Entry 5NGQ (X-ray diffraction, 1.17 A resolution); this record covers chains A and D of the 8 polymer chains in the assembly.

== Chain A (and D) ==
Protein: Fucose-binding lectin II (PA-IIL)
From: Pseudomonas aeruginosa
Notes: chain D of this document is another copy of the same molecule, construct and numbering; everything in this record applies to it too
UniProt: A0A069Q9V4 (A0A069Q9V4_PSEAI); residues 1-114 here correspond to UniProt positions 2-115 (UniProt number = residue number + 1)
Chain sequence (114 residues; each row starts with the number of its first residue):
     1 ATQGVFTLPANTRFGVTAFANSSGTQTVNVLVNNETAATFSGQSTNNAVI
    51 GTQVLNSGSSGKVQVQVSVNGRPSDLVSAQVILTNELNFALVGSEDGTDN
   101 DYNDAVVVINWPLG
Metal / ion sites: Ca2+ site 1: Asn21, Asp101, Asn103, Asp104 (together with ZDC) (shared with 1 residue of chain C); Ca2+ site 2: Glu95, Asp99, Asp101, Asp104 (together with ZDC); Ca2+ site 3: Gly114 (together with ZDC) (shared with 4 residues of chain C)
Residues lining bound ligands: ZDC (3,7-anhydro-2,8-dideoxy-L-glycero-D-gluco-octonic acid): Asn21, Ser22, Ser23, Thr45, Glu95, Asp96, Gly97, Asp99, Asp101, Asn103, Asp104

== Chain A / chain D interface ==
Pairs across the interface (17; chain A residue first):
  Ala1(A) - Thr84(D)
  Thr2(A) - Thr84(D)  hydrogen bond (backbone-side chain)
  Val5(A) - Asn85(D)
  Phe6(A) - Asn85(D)
  Thr7(A) - Asn85(D)  hydrogen bond
  Ala79(A) - Ile82(D)
  Gln80(A) - Val81(D)
  Gln80(A) - Ile82(D)  hydrogen bond (backbone-backbone)
  Val81(A) - Gln80(D)
  Ile82(A) - Ala79(D)
  Ile82(A) - Gln80(D)  hydrogen bond (backbone-backbone)
  Thr84(A) - Ala1(D)
  Thr84(A) - Thr2(D)  hydrogen bond (side chain-backbone)
  Thr84(A) - Gln3(D)
  Asn85(A) - Val5(D)
  Asn85(A) - Phe6(D)
  Asn85(A) - Thr7(D)  hydrogen bond
Interface residues without a listed pair, chain A (13 interface residues in all): Gln3, Leu83
Interface residues without a listed pair, chain D (13 interface residues in all): Leu83

== Overview ==
Chain A and chain D each contribute 13 residues to their interface; the contacts include 6 hydrogen bonds.
Among the polar pairs are Thr2(A)-Thr84(D), Thr7(A)-Asn85(D) and Gln80(A)-Ile82(D). Ligands of chain A:
compound ZDC. The Ca2+ site 1 is built by Asn21(A), Asp101(A), Asn103(A) and Asp104(A).
Both chains are Fucose-binding lectin II (PA-IIL) (Pseudomonas aeruginosa). Entry 5NGQ (Bicyclic antimicrobial
peptides) was determined by X-ray diffraction together with 5I8M and 5I8X from the same study.
